5V0L - chains B and D of the 4 polymer chains in the assembly; structure by X-ray diffraction, 4.00 A resolution.

[Chain B]
Protein: Aryl hydrocarbon receptor
Source organism: Mus musculus
Reference sequence: P30561 (AHR_MOUSE); residue numbers follow UniProt; this construct covers 29-267
Sequence (241 residues; numbered 27 to 267; the number before each row is that of its first residue):
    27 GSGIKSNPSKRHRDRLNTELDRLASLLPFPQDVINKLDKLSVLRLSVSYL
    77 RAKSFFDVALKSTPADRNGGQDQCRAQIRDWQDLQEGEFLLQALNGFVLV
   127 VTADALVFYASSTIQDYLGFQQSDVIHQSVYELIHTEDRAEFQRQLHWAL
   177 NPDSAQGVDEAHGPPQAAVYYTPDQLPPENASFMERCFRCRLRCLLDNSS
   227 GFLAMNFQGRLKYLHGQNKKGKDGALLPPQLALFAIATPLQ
Unresolved in the structure: 27-36, 90-110, 121-123, 177-199, 217-222, 242-252, 267
Sequence notes: expression tag (27-28)
Swiss-Prot annotation at these positions:
  - region: Arg37 to Lys65 (DNA-binding), Leu49 to Phe81 (Required for maintaining the overall integrity of the AHR:ARNT heterodimer and its transcriptional activity), Leu116 to Val124 (Required for maintaining the overall integrity of the AHR:ARNT heterodimer and its transcriptional activity), Phe260 to Ile262 (Required for maintaining the overall integrity of the AHR:ARNT heterodimer and its transcriptional activity)
  - motif: Lys36 to Arg41 (Nuclear localization signal 2), Leu63 to Leu71 (Nuclear export signal)
What the authors report for this chain:
  - binding site for the 17-nt DNA strand: Arg39
  - specificity-determining residues: Arg39
  - mutagenesis - R39D (70-fold): decreased binding to optimized DRE
  - mutagenesis - R39D, I152D: abolished signaling
  - mutagenesis - R39D, I152D: abolished localization
  - mutagenesis - A119D, L120E, F260D: abolished binding to Aryl hydrocarbon receptor nuclear translocator (citing earlier work)
  - mutagenesis - R70D: decreased signaling in response to 2 nM FICZ
  - mutagenesis - R70D: increased localization
  - mutagenesis - R70D (30-fold), I152D: decreased binding to DRE
  - mutagenesis - L49E, F115D, F134D: decreased signaling
  - mutagenesis - F134D: increased localization to FICZ

[Chain D]
Molecule: 14-nt DNA strand
Sequence (14 nucleotides; numbered 4 to 17; the number before each row is that of its first residue):
     4 AGTTCTCACGCAAT

[Chain B / chain D interface]
Pairs across the interface (4):
  Arg39(B) with DC12(D), base contact; DG13(D), hydrogen bond to the base
  Lys65(B) with DC10(D), hydrogen bond to the phosphate; DA11(D), salt bridge to the phosphate
Also at the interface, not in a pair above, chain B (4 interface residues in all): Asn43, Asp64
Also at the interface, not in a pair above, chain D (5 interface residues in all): DT9

[Summary]
The interface between chain B and chain D involves 4 residues on one side and 5 on the other; the contacts
include 2 hydrogen bonds and 1 salt bridge. Polar contacts include Arg39(B)-DG13(D), Lys65(B)-DC10(D) and
Lys65(B)-DA11(D). The paper reports a binding site for the 17-nt DNA strand at Arg39(B); A119D, L120E and
F260D of chain B abolish binding to Aryl hydrocarbon receptor nuclear translocator; 9 substitutions were
tested in all.
Here chain B is Aryl hydrocarbon receptor (Mus musculus) and chain D is a 14-nt DNA strand. Entry 5V0L
(Crystal structure of the AHR-ARNT heterodimer in complex with the DRE) was determined by X-ray diffraction.
